PDB entry 9GFL | X-ray diffraction, 1.68 A resolution | chains H and L

Chain H:
Protein: Fab fragment heavy chain
From: Homo sapiens
Notes: antibody fragment or engineered binder
Chain sequence (226 residues; each row starts with the number of its first residue):
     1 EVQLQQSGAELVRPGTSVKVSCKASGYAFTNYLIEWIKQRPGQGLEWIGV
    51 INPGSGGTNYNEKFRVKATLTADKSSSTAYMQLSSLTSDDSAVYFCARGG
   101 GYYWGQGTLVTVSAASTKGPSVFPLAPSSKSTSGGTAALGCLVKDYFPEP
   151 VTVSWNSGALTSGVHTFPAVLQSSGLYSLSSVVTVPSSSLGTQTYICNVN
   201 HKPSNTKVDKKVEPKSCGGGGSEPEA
Disordered / not traced: 129-134, 216-226
Cystine bridges: Cys22-Cys96, Cys141-Cys197
Modified residues: Glu1 (pyroglutamic acid; PCA)
Bound ions: Na+: Arg65, Ala68

Chain L:
Protein: Fab fragment light chain
From: Homo sapiens
Notes: antibody fragment or engineered binder
Chain sequence (219 residues; each row starts with the number of its first residue):
     1 DIVMTQAAPSVPVTPGESVSISCRSSKSLLHSNGNTYLFWFLQRPGQSPQ
    51 VLIYRMSNLASGVPDRFSGSGSGTAFTLRISRVEAEDVGVYYCMQHLEYP
   101 YTFGSGTRLEIKRTVAAPSVFIFPPSDEQLKSGTASVVCLLNNFYPREAK
   151 VQWKVDNALQSGNSQESVTEQDSKDSTYSLSSTLTLSKADYEKHKVYACE
   201 VTHQGLSSPVTKSFNRGEC
Disordered / not traced: 219
Cystine bridges: Cys23-Cys93, Cys139-Cys199

Chain H / chain L interface:
Pairs across the interface (60):
  Glu35(H) - Tyr101(L)
  Gln39(H) - Gln43(L)  hydrogen bond
  Gln39(H) - Tyr92(L)
  Gln43(H) - Tyr92(L)
  Gly44(H) - Tyr92(L)
  Leu45(H) - Tyr92(L)  hydrophobic
  Leu45(H) - Phe103(L)
  Trp47(H) - Met94(L)
  Trp47(H) - Tyr99(L)  hydrophobic
  Trp47(H) - Pro100(L)  hydrophobic
  Trp47(H) - Tyr101(L)
  Trp47(H) - Phe103(L)
  Val50(H) - Tyr99(L)
  Asn59(H) - Tyr99(L)
  Asn61(H) - Pro100(L)
  Phe95(H) - Gln43(L)
  Phe95(H) - Ser48(L)
  Gly100(H) - Phe39(L)
  Gly101(H) - Phe41(L)
  Gly101(H) - Val51(L)
  Tyr102(H) - Val51(L)  hydrophobic
  Tyr102(H) - Ser61(L)  hydrogen bond (side chain-backbone)
  Trp104(H) - Phe41(L)  hydrophobic
  Trp104(H) - Pro49(L)
  Gly105(H) - Ser48(L)  hydrogen bond (backbone-side chain)
  Gln106(H) - Ser48(L)
  Val122(H) - Glu128(L)
  Phe123(H) - Ser126(L)
  Phe123(H) - Glu128(L)
  Phe123(H) - Gln129(L)
  Pro124(H) - Ser126(L)
  Pro124(H) - Glu128(L)
  Leu125(H) - Phe123(L)
  Ala126(H) - Phe123(L)
  Ala138(H) - Phe121(L)  hydrophobic
  Ala138(H) - Phe123(L)
  Ala138(H) - Leu140(L)  hydrophobic
  Leu142(H) - Ser136(L)
  Lys144(H) - Gln129(L)
  Lys144(H) - Ser136(L)
  His165(H) - Asn142(L)
  His165(H) - Asn143(L)  hydrogen bond
  His165(H) - Ser179(L)  hydrogen bond
  Phe167(H) - Leu140(L)  hydrophobic
  Phe167(H) - Ser167(L)
  Phe167(H) - Thr169(L)
  Phe167(H) - Ser179(L)
  Phe167(H) - Leu180(L)
  Phe167(H) - Ser181(L)
  Pro168(H) - Ser167(L)  hydrogen bond (backbone-side chain)
  Pro168(H) - Val168(L)
  Val170(H) - Gln165(L)
  Val170(H) - Glu166(L)
  Val170(H) - Ser167(L)
  Leu171(H) - Gln165(L)  hydrogen bond (backbone-side chain)
  Gln172(H) - Gln165(L)
  Val182(H) - Leu140(L)  hydrophobic
  Thr184(H) - Asn142(L)
  Lys210(H) - Glu128(L)  salt bridge
  Lys215(H) - Asp127(L)  salt bridge
Other interface residues (no listed pair), chain H (38 interface residues in all): Ile37, Glu46, Gly107, Leu139
Other interface residues (no listed pair), chain L (36 interface residues in all): Gln47, Ser132, Thr134, Val138, Thr185

Overview:
The interface between chain H and chain L involves 38 residues on one side and 36 on the other, with 7
hydrogen bonds and 2 salt bridges. Among the polar pairs are Lys210(H)-Glu128(L), Lys215(H)-Asp127(L) and
Gln39(H)-Gln43(L). Arg65(H) and Ala68(H) coordinate Na+.
Chain H is Fab fragment heavy chain and chain L is Fab fragment light chain, both from Homo sapiens; the
structure, Crystal structure of ASO binding Fab fragment, was determined by X-ray diffraction, deposited
together with 9GF5, 9GFD and 9GFJ.
